Entry 1Z5O (X-ray diffraction, 2.00 A resolution); this record covers chains A and B.

Chain A (and B):
Protein: MTA/SAH nucleosidase
From: Escherichia coli
Notes: EC 3.2.2.9; chain B of this document is another copy of the same molecule, construct and numbering; everything in this record applies to it too
UniProt: P24247 (MTNN_ECOLI); residues 1-232 here = UniProt positions 1-232
Sequence (242 residues; row label = number of the first residue in the row; note: 1 number in that range is skipped by the numbering (no residue carries it; nothing is unmodelled there); numbers below 1 keep their minus sign (Phe-10 is residue -10)):
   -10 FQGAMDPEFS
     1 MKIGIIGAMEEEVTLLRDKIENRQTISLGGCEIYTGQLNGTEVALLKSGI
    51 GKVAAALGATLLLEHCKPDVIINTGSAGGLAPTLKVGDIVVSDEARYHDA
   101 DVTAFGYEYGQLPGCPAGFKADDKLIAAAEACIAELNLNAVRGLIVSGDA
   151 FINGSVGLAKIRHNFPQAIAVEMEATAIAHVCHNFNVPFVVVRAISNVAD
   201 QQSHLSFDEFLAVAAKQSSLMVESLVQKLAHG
Disordered / not traced: -10 to -4 (chain B: -10 to -1)
Construct notes: cloning artifact (-10 to -1); engineered mutation Asn197 (Asp in P24247)
Small-molecule neighbours: 5'-deoxy-5'-methylthioadenosine (MTA): Ala8, Met9, Glu12, Ile50, Ser76, Ala77, Gly78, Ala150, Phe151, Ile152, Val171, Glu172, Met173, Glu174, Arg193, Ser196, Asn197, Ala199, Phe207

Chain A / chain B interface:
Contacting residue pairs (61):
  Leu28(A) - Glu64(B)
  Leu28(A) - Phe185(B)  hydrophobic
  Gly29(A) - Asn184(B)  hydrogen bond (backbone-side chain)
  Gly29(A) - Phe185(B)
  Ile50(A) - Pro113(B)  hydrophobic
  Lys52(A) - Val53(B)
  Lys52(A) - Asp149(B)  salt bridge
  Val53(A) - Lys52(B)
  Val53(A) - Ala56(B)  hydrophobic
  Val53(A) - Tyr97(B)
  Val53(A) - Ala177(B)  hydrophobic
  Val53(A) - His180(B)
  Ala54(A) - His180(B)
  Ala56(A) - Val53(B)  hydrophobic
  Leu57(A) - Thr60(B)
  Leu57(A) - Asn184(B)
  Thr60(A) - Leu57(B)
  Thr60(A) - Thr60(B)
  Thr60(A) - Leu61(B)
  Leu61(A) - Thr60(B)
  Leu61(A) - Glu64(B)
  Leu61(A) - Phe185(B)  hydrophobic
  Glu64(A) - Leu28(B)
  Glu64(A) - Leu61(B)
  Glu64(A) - His65(B)  salt bridge
  His65(A) - Glu64(B)  salt bridge
  Tyr97(A) - Val53(B)
  Asp99(A) - Asp149(B)
  Ala100(A) - Asp149(B)
  Asp101(A) - Asp149(B)  hydrogen bond (backbone-backbone)
  Asp101(A) - Ala150(B)
  Asp101(A) - Phe151(B)  hydrogen bond (backbone-backbone)
  Val102(A) - Met173(B)  hydrophobic
  Ala104(A) - His204(B)  hydrogen bond (backbone-side chain)
  Phe105(A) - Phe151(B)  hydrophobic
  Phe105(A) - His204(B)
  Phe105(A) - Phe207(B)  hydrophobic
  Phe105(A) - Asp208(B)
  Pro113(A) - Ile50(B)  hydrophobic
  Asp149(A) - Lys52(B)  salt bridge
  Asp149(A) - Asp99(B)
  Asp149(A) - Ala100(B)
  Asp149(A) - Asp101(B)  hydrogen bond (backbone-backbone)
  Ala150(A) - Asp101(B)
  Phe151(A) - Asp101(B)  hydrogen bond (backbone-backbone)
  Phe151(A) - Ala104(B)  hydrophobic
  Phe151(A) - Phe105(B)  hydrophobic
  Met173(A) - Val102(B)  hydrophobic
  Ala177(A) - Val53(B)  hydrophobic
  His180(A) - Val53(B)
  His180(A) - Ala54(B)
  Asn184(A) - Gly29(B)  hydrogen bond (side chain-backbone)
  Asn184(A) - Gly30(B)
  Asn184(A) - Leu57(B)
  Phe185(A) - Leu28(B)  hydrophobic
  Phe185(A) - Gly29(B)
  Phe185(A) - Leu61(B)  hydrophobic
  His204(A) - Ala104(B)  hydrogen bond (side chain-backbone)
  His204(A) - Phe105(B)
  Phe207(A) - Phe105(B)  hydrophobic
  Asp208(A) - Phe105(B)
Also at the interface, not in a pair above, chain A (34 interface residues in all): Gly30, Leu112, Val181
Also at the interface, not in a pair above, chain B (35 interface residues in all): Gly51, Leu112, Val181

In short:
The interface between chain A and chain B involves 34 residues on one side and 35 on the other, with 8
hydrogen bonds and 4 salt bridges. Among the polar pairs are Lys52(A)-Asp149(B), Glu64(A)-His65(B) and
Gly29(A)-Asn184(B). Chain A binds 5'-deoxy-5'-methylthioadenosine.
Chain A and chain B are both MTA/SAH nucleosidase (Escherichia coli); the structure, Crystal structure of
MTA/AdoHcy nucleosidase Asp197Asn mutant complexed with 5'-methylthioadenosine, was determined by X-ray
diffraction (same publication as 1Z5N and 1Z5P).
